7VYY - chains A and B; structure by X-ray diffraction, 2.44 A resolution.

Chain A (and B):
Protein: Putative UDP-N-acetylglucosamine 2-epimerase
Organism: Streptomyces kasugaensis
Notes: chain B of this document is another copy of the same molecule, construct and numbering; everything in this record applies to it too
Reference sequence: A0A0K1H2R6 (A0A0K1H2R6_STRKA); numbering as in UniProt (aligned over 1-384)
Sequence (384 residues; each row starts with the number of its first residue):
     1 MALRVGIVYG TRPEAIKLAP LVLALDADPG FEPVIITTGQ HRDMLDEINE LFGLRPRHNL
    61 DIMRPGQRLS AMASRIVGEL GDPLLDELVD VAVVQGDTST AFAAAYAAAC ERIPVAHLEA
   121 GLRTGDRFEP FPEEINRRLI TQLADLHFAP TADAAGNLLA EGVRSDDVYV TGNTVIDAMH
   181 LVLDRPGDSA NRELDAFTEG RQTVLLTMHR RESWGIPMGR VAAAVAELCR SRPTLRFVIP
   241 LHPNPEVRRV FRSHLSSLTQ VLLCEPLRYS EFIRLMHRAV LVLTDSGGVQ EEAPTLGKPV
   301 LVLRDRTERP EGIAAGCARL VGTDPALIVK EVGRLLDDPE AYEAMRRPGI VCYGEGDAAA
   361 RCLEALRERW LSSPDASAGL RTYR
Unresolved in the structure: 1, 40-45, 185-190, 371-384 (chain B: 40-50, 182-191, 371-384)
Bound ions: Na+: L25, D26, D28, F31
What the authors report for this chain:
  - Na+ coordination: L25, D26, D28, F31
  - catalytic residues: E308
  - mutagenesis - E308A, E308Q: abolished catalytic activity
  - mutagenesis - Q95A, Q95E: unchanged catalytic activity
  - mutagenesis - Q95A (Kd 45.2 uM), Q95E (Kd 14.2 uM): increased binding to UDP-GlcNAc

Interface between chain A and chain B:
Residue-residue contacts (58; chain A residue first):
  R68(A) - G81(B)
  R68(A) - D82(B)  salt bridge
  R68(A) - E111(B)  salt bridge
  L69(A) - Y106(B)
  L69(A) - C110(B)  hydrophobic
  S70(A) - V77(B)
  A73(A) - V77(B)  hydrophobic
  A73(A) - Y106(B)  hydrophobic
  S74(A) - S74(B)  hydrogen bond (side chain-backbone)
  S74(A) - V77(B)
  S74(A) - G78(B)
  V77(A) - S70(B)
  V77(A) - A73(B)  hydrophobic
  V77(A) - S74(B)
  G78(A) - S74(B)
  G81(A) - R68(B)
  D82(A) - R68(B)  salt bridge
  F102(A) - F102(B)  hydrophobic
  F102(A) - Y106(B)  hydrophobic
  Y106(A) - L69(B)
  Y106(A) - A73(B)  hydrophobic
  Y106(A) - F102(B)  hydrophobic
  A109(A) - F131(B)
  C110(A) - L69(B)  hydrophobic
  C110(A) - F131(B)
  E111(A) - R68(B)  salt bridge
  E111(A) - S70(B)
  R112(A) - F131(B)
  R127(A) - Q142(B)  hydrogen bond (side chain-backbone)
  R127(A) - L143(B)  hydrogen bond (side chain-backbone)
  R127(A) - A144(B)  hydrogen bond (side chain-backbone)
  R127(A) - D145(B)  salt bridge
  F128(A) - R112(B)
  F128(A) - D145(B)
  F131(A) - A109(B)
  F131(A) - C110(B)
  F131(A) - R112(B)
  I135(A) - Q142(B)
  I135(A) - L143(B)  hydrophobic
  R138(A) - Q142(B)  hydrogen bond (side chain-backbone)
  L139(A) - L139(B)
  L139(A) - L143(B)  hydrophobic
  Q142(A) - R127(B)
  Q142(A) - I135(B)
  Q142(A) - R138(B)  hydrogen bond (backbone-side chain)
  Q142(A) - Q142(B)
  L143(A) - R127(B)
  L143(A) - I135(B)  hydrophobic
  L143(A) - L139(B)  hydrophobic
  A144(A) - R127(B)  hydrogen bond (backbone-side chain)
  D145(A) - R127(B)  salt bridge
  D145(A) - F128(B)
  A160(A) - A160(B)
  A160(A) - E161(B)
  A160(A) - G162(B)  hydrogen bond (backbone-backbone)
  E161(A) - A160(B)
  E161(A) - E161(B)
  G162(A) - A160(B)  hydrogen bond (backbone-backbone)
Other interface residues (no listed pair), chain A (30 interface residues in all): R75, L159
Other interface residues (no listed pair), chain B (30 interface residues in all): R75, L159

In short:
Chain A and chain B each contribute 30 residues to their interface; the contacts include 9 hydrogen bonds and
6 salt bridges. Polar pairs include R68(A)-D82(B), R68(A)-E111(B) and R127(A)-D145(B). The paper reports the
catalytic residue E308(A); E308A and E308Q of chain A abolish catalytic activity; 4 substitutions were tested
in all.
Both chains are Putative UDP-N-acetylglucosamine 2-epimerase (Streptomyces kasugaensis). Entry 7VYY (The
crystal structure of Non-hydrolyzing UDPGlcNAc 2-epimerase) was determined by X-ray diffraction, deposited
together with 7VZ6 and 7VZA.
